8BA0 - chains J and K of the 43 polymer chains in the assembly; structure by electron microscopy, 3.68 A resolution.

# Chain J
Molecule: NADH-ubiquinone oxidoreductase chain 6
Source organism: Drosophila melanogaster
Notes: EC 7.1.1.2
Reference sequence: P18933 (NU6M_DROME); residue numbers follow UniProt; this construct covers 1-167
Sequence (167 residues; row label = number of the first residue in the row):
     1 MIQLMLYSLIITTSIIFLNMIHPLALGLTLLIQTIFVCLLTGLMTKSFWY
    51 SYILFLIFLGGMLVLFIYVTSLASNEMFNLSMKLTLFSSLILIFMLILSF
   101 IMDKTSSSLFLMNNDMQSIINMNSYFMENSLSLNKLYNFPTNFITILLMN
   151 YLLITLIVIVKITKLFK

# Chain K
Molecule: NADH-ubiquinone oxidoreductase chain 4L
Source organism: Drosophila melanogaster
Notes: EC 7.1.1.2
Reference sequence: P18934 (NU4LM_DROME); numbering as in UniProt (aligned over 1-93)
Sequence (93 residues; row label = number of the first residue in the row):
     1 MIMILYWSLPMILFILGLFCFVSNRKHLLSMLLSLEFIVLMLFFMLFIYL
    51 NMLNYESYFSMMFLTFSVCEGALGLSILVSMIRTHGNDYFQSF

# Interface between chain J and chain K
Residue-residue contacts - 74 pairs, chain J then chain K:
  Y7(J) - L9(K)  hydrophobic
  I10(J) - L13(K)  hydrophobic
  I11(J) - L9(K)  hydrophobic
  S14(J) - L13(K)
  F17(J) - L33(K)
  F17(J) - S34(K)
  F17(J) - F37(K)  hydrophobic
  L18(J) - C20(K)  hydrophobic
  P23(J) - L33(K)
  L26(J) - S30(K)
  L26(J) - L33(K)  hydrophobic
  G27(J) - L33(K)
  L30(J) - L33(K)  hydrophobic
  L30(J) - F37(K)  hydrophobic
  L30(J) - L40(K)  hydrophobic
  Q33(J) - F37(K)
  T34(J) - L40(K)
  V37(J) - M41(K)  hydrophobic
  L40(J) - F44(K)  hydrophobic
  T41(J) - F44(K)
  M44(J) - F44(K)  hydrophobic
  M44(J) - I48(K)  hydrophobic
  M44(J) - N51(K)  hydrogen bond (backbone-side chain)
  T45(J) - F47(K)
  T45(J) - N51(K)
  Y50(J) - F47(K)  hydrophobic
  Y50(J) - S57(K)  hydrogen bond
  Y50(J) - Y58(K)  hydrogen bond (side chain-backbone)
  Y50(J) - S60(K)
  Y50(J) - M61(K)  hydrophobic
  L54(J) - F43(K)  hydrophobic
  L54(J) - L64(K)  hydrophobic
  I57(J) - V68(K)  hydrophobic
  F58(J) - E36(K)
  F58(J) - L40(K)  hydrophobic
  M62(J) - E36(K)
  F66(J) - L32(K)
  F66(J) - L33(K)  hydrophobic
  F66(J) - E36(K)
  F66(J) - L75(K)  hydrophobic
  V69(J) - L75(K)  hydrophobic
  T70(J) - L29(K)
  L72(J) - H27(K)
  S106(J) - Y6(K)
  S108(J) - Y6(K)  hydrogen bond (backbone-side chain)
  L109(J) - Y6(K)  hydrophobic
  F110(J) - Y6(K)
  F110(J) - M52(K)  hydrophobic
  L111(J) - I48(K)  hydrophobic
  L111(J) - N51(K)
  L131(J) - Y55(K)
  S132(J) - Y55(K)
  K135(J) - Y58(K)
  L136(J) - Y58(K)  hydrophobic
  L136(J) - M61(K)  hydrophobic
  L136(J) - M62(K)  hydrophobic
  I144(J) - M62(K)  hydrophobic
  L148(J) - M62(K)  hydrophobic
  L148(J) - T65(K)
  L148(J) - F66(K)  hydrophobic
  Y151(J) - F66(K)  hydrophobic
  Y151(J) - C69(K)
  T155(J) - C69(K)
  V158(J) - L73(K)  hydrophobic
  I159(J) - S76(K)
  I162(J) - S76(K)
  I162(J) - S80(K)
  I162(J) - R83(K)  hydrogen bond (backbone-side chain)
  T163(J) - S76(K)
  T163(J) - R83(K)
  K164(J) - R83(K)
  L165(J) - R83(K)  hydrogen bond (backbone-side chain)
  L165(J) - T84(K)
  K167(J) - R83(K)  hydrogen bond (backbone-side chain)
Other interface residues (no listed pair), chain J (56 interface residues in all): I21, K46, L65, M112, N123, L133, T141, T145, L147, L152
Other interface residues (no listed pair), chain K (42 interface residues in all): R25, E56, A72, I77, Y89

# In short
56 residues of chain J face 42 of chain K across their interface; the contacts include 7 hydrogen bonds. Polar
pairs include M44(J)-N51(K), Y50(J)-S57(K) and Y50(J)-Y58(K).
Here chain J is NADH-ubiquinone oxidoreductase chain 6 and chain K is NADH-ubiquinone oxidoreductase chain 4L,
both from Drosophila melanogaster. Entry 8BA0 (Drosophila melanogaster complex I in the Twisted state (Dm2))
was determined by electron microscopy (same publication as 8B9Z).
